8CJ1 - chains G and H of the 12 polymer chains in the assembly; structure by X-ray diffraction, 2.56 A resolution.

Chain G (and H):
Protein: Histone chaperone ASF1A
From: Homo sapiens
Notes: chain H of this document is another copy of the same molecule, construct and numbering; everything in this record applies to it too
UniProtKB: Q9Y294 (ASF1A_HUMAN); residues 1-156 here = UniProt positions 1-156
Amino-acid sequence (158 residues; row label = number of the first residue in the row; numbers below 1 keep their minus sign (Gly-1 is residue -1)):
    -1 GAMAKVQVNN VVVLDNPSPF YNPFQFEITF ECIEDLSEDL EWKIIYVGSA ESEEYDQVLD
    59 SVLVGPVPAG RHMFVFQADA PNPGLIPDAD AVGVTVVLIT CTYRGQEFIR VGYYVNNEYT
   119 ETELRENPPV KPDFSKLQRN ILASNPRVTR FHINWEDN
Not modelled in the structure: -1 to 0, 155-156
Sequence notes: expression tag (-1 to 0)
Curated features (UniProtKB/Swiss-Prot):
  - motif: Ile31 to Asp37 (Required for interaction with HIRA)
  - mutagenesis: Glu36 to Asp37 (Abrogates interaction with HIRA and induction of senescence-associated heterochromatin foci), Asp37 (D37A: Abrogates interaction with CHAF1B and HIRA), Glu49 (E49A: Loss of interaction with TLK2), Asp54 (D54R: Reduces interaction with histone H3), Val62 to Pro64 (Abrogates interaction with HIRA and induction of senescence-associated heterochromatin foci), Asp88 (D88A: Loss of interaction with TLK2. Reduced phosphorylation), Val94 (V94R: Abrogates interaction with histone H3 and histone H4. Loss of interaction with TLK2. Reduced phosphorylation), Arg108 (R108E: Reduces interaction with histone H3)

How chain G and chain H interact:
Residue-residue contacts (9; chain G residue first):
  Glu116(G) - Glu124(H)
  Arg123(G) - Glu116(H)  salt bridge
  Arg123(G) - Arg123(H)
  Glu124(G) - Asn138(H)
  Glu124(G) - Leu140(H)
  Gln136(G) - Glu124(H)
  Asn138(G) - Glu124(H)  hydrogen bond (side chain-backbone)
  Leu140(G) - Glu124(H)
  Ser142(G) - Asn125(H)  hydrogen bond
Interface residues without a listed pair, chain G (8 interface residues in all): Asn125
Interface residues without a listed pair, chain H (8 interface residues in all): Pro126, Ser142

Overview:
The chain G/chain H interface involves 8 residues from each chain, with 2 hydrogen bonds and 1 salt bridge.
Polar contacts include Arg123(G)-Glu116(H), Asn138(G)-Glu124(H) and Ser142(G)-Asn125(H). Curated annotation
(UniProt) lists 10 mutagenesis sites on chain G.
Chain G and chain H are both Histone chaperone ASF1A (Homo sapiens); the structure, Urea-based foldamer
inhibitor c3u_3 chimera in complex with ASF1 histone chaperone, was determined by X-ray diffraction together
with 8BV1, 8CJ2 and 8CJ3 from the same study.
